7XD1 - chains A and I of the 10 polymer chains in the assembly; structure by electron microscopy, 3.20 A resolution.

== Chain A ==
Molecule: Histone H3
Organism: Homo sapiens
UniProt: A0A6I9KHI6 (A0A6I9KHI6_CHRAS); residues 37-134 here correspond to UniProt positions 38-135 (UniProt number = residue number + 1)
Amino-acid sequence (98 residues; numbered 37 to 134; the number before each row is that of its first residue):
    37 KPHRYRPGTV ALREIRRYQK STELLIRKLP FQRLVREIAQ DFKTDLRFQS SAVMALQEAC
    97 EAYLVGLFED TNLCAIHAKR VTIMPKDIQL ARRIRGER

== Chain I ==
Molecule: 147-nt DNA strand
Sequence (147 nucleotides; each row starts with the number of its first residue; numbers below 1 keep their minus sign (DA-73 is residue -73)):
   -73 ACAGGATGTA TATATCTGAC ACGTGCCTGG AGACTAGGGA GTAATCCCCT TGGCGGTTAA
   -13 AACGCGGGGG ACAGCGCGTA CGTGCGTTTA AGCGGTGCTA GAGCTGTCTA CGACCAATTG
    47 AGCGGCCTCG GCACCGGGAT TCTCCAG

== How chain A and chain I interact ==
Residue-residue contacts (21):
  Arg40(A) - DG-8(I)  base contact
  Arg40(A) - DC71(I)  phosphate contact
  Tyr41(A) - DC70(I)  phosphate contact
  Arg42(A) - DC70(I)  hydrogen bond to the phosphate
  Arg42(A) - DC71(I)  salt bridge to the phosphate
  Pro43(A) - DG-5(I)  sugar contact
  Thr45(A) - DC70(I)  hydrogen bond to the phosphate
  Arg63(A) - DA-14(I)  sugar contact
  Arg63(A) - DA-13(I)  salt bridge to the phosphate
  Arg72(A) - DT-23(I)  salt bridge to the phosphate
  Arg83(A) - DT-24(I)  base contact
  Arg83(A) - DT-23(I)  phosphate contact
  Phe84(A) - DT-24(I)  phosphate contact
  Phe84(A) - DT-23(I)  hydrogen bond to the phosphate
  Gln85(A) - DT-24(I)  phosphate contact
  Ser86(A) - DT-24(I)  phosphate contact
  Arg116(A) - DA-3(I)  phosphate contact
  Val117(A) - DA-3(I)  hydrogen bond to the phosphate
  Thr118(A) - DG-4(I)  phosphate contact
  Thr118(A) - DA-3(I)  hydrogen bond to the phosphate
  Met120(A) - DC-2(I)  phosphate contact
Other interface residues (no listed pair), chain A (18 interface residues in all): Lys37, His39, Arg49
Other interface residues (no listed pair), chain I (13 interface residues in all): DG-6, DT69

== In short ==
18 residues of chain A and 13 residues of chain I are in contact, with 5 hydrogen bonds and 3 salt bridges.
Polar pairs include Arg42(A)-DC70(I), Thr45(A)-DC70(I) and Phe84(A)-DT-23(I).
Here chain A is Histone H3 (Homo sapiens) and chain I is a 147-nt DNA strand. Entry 7XD1 (cryo-EM structure of
unmodified nucleosome) was determined by electron microscopy.
